PDB entry 8RK3 | electron microscopy, 4.46 A resolution (low resolution: residue-level contacts below are approximate; hydrogen-bond / salt-bridge calls are withheld) | chains c and i of the 45 polymer chains in the assembly

# Chain c (and i)
Name: Virion structural protein
Organism: Pseudomonas phage JBD30
Notes: chain i of this document is another copy of the same molecule, construct and numbering; everything in this record applies to it too
Reference sequence: L7P7R6 (L7P7R6_9CAUD); numbering as in UniProt (aligned over 1-318)
Amino-acid sequence (318 residues; each row starts with the number of its first residue):
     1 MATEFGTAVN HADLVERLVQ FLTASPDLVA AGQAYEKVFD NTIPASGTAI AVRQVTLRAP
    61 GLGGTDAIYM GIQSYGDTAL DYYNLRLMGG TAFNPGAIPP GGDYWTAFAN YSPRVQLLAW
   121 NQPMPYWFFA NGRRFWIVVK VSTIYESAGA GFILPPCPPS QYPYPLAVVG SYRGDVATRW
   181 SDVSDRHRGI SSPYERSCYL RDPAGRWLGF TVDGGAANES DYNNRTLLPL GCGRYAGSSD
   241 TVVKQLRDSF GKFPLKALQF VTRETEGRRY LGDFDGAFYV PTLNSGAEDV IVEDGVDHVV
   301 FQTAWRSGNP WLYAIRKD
Unresolved in the structure: 1

# Chain c / chain i interface
Pairs across the interface - 27 pairs, chain c then chain i:
  Asp81(c) - Leu283(i)
  Asp81(c) - Asn284(i)
  Lys140(c) - Thr143(i)
  Ser142(c) - Thr143(i)
  Thr143(c) - Thr143(i)
  Thr143(c) - Ile144(i)
  Thr143(c) - Tyr145(i)
  Thr143(c) - Gln302(i)
  Tyr145(c) - Thr143(i)
  Ser181(c) - Ser307(i)
  Ser181(c) - Gly308(i)
  Asp182(c) - Arg306(i)
  Val183(c) - Trp305(i)
  Val183(c) - Arg306(i)
  Val183(c) - Trp311(i)
  Ser184(c) - Arg306(i)
  Asn284(c) - Asp81(i)
  Gln302(c) - Thr143(i)
  Ala304(c) - Arg306(i)
  Trp305(c) - Val183(i)
  Trp305(c) - Trp305(i)
  Trp305(c) - Arg306(i)
  Arg306(c) - Asp182(i)
  Arg306(c) - Val183(i)
  Arg306(c) - Ser184(i)
  Arg306(c) - Ala304(i)
  Arg306(c) - Trp305(i)
Interface residues without a listed pair, chain c (22 interface residues in all): Leu80, Gln122, Ile144, Arg179, His187, Leu283, Ser307, Gly308
Interface residues without a listed pair, chain i (20 interface residues in all): Arg179, Trp180, Ser181, His187

# Summary
22 residues of chain c and 20 residues of chain i are in contact.
Both chains are Virion structural protein (Pseudomonas phage JBD30). Entry 8RK3 (Bacteriophage JBD30 baseplate
- composite structure) was determined by electron microscopy, deposited together with 8RK5, 8RK6, 8RK7, 8RKA
and 8RKB.
